Entry 8EV3 (electron microscopy, 3.00 A resolution); this record covers chains 1 and v of the 41 polymer chains in the assembly.

[Chain 1]
Molecule: 3497-nt RNA strand
Source organism: Schizosaccharomyces pombe
Sequence (3497 nucleotides; each row starts with the number of its first residue):
     1 AUUUGACCUCAAAUCAGGUAGGACUACGCGCUGAACUUAAGCAUAUCAAU
    51 AAGCGCAGGAAAAGAAAAUAACCAUGAUUCCCUCAGUAACGGCGAGUGAA
   101 GCGGGAAAAGCUCAAAUUUGAAAUCUGGCAACAUUUCUUUUGUUGUCCGA
   151 GUUGUAAUUUCAAGAAGCUGCUUUGAGUGUAGACGAUCGGUCUAAGUUCC
   201 UUGGAACAGGACGUCAGAGAGGGUGAGAACCCCGUCUUUGGUCGAUUGGA
   251 UAUGCCAUAUAAAGCGCUUUCGAAGAGUCGAGUUGUUUGGGAAUGCAGCU
   301 CUAAAUGGGUGGUAAAUUUCAUCUAAAGCUAAAUAUUGGCGAGAGACCGA
   351 UAGCGAACAAGUAGAGUGAUCGAAAGAUGAAAAGAACUUUGAAAAGAGAG
   401 UUAAAUAGUACGUGAAAUUGCUGAAAGGGAAGCAUUGGAAAUCAGUCUUA
   451 CCUGGGUGAGAUCAGUAGUCUCUUCGCGAGACUAUGCACUCUGAACCUGU
   501 GGUAGGUCAGCAUCAGUUUUCGGGGGCGGAAAAAGAAUAAGGGAAGGUGG
   551 CUUUCCGGGUUCUGCCUGGGGAGUGUUUAUAGCCCUUGUUGUAAUACGUC
   601 CACUGGGGACUGAGGACUGCGGCUUCGUGCCAAGGAUGCUGACAUAAUGG
   651 UUUUCAAUGGCCCGUCUUGAAACACGGACCAAGGAGUCUAGCAUCUAUGC
   701 GAGUGUUUGGGUGAUGAAAACCCAUCCGCGAAAUGAAAGUGAAUGCAGGU
   751 GGGAACGCCCUUGUGGCGUGCACCAUCGACCGACCCGGAAGUUUGUCAAU
   801 GGAAGGGUUUGAGUAAGAGCAUAGCUGUUGGGACCCGAAAGAUGGUGAAC
   851 UAUGCCUGAAUAGGGUGAAGCCAGAGGAAACUCUGGUGGAGGCUCGUAGA
   901 GAUUCUGACGUGCAAAUCGAUCUUCAAAUUUGGGUAUAGGGGCGAAAGAC
   951 UAAUCGAACCAUCUAGUAGCUGGUUCCUGCCGAAGUUUCCCUCAGGAUAG
  1001 CAGAAACUCAGAUCAGUUUUAUGAGGUAAAGCGAAUGAUUAGAGGUCUUG
  1051 GGGAAGGAAUUUCCUCAACCUAUUCUCAAACUUUAAAUAUGUAAGACGCC
  1101 CUUGUCGCUUAAUUGGACGUGGGCCAUCGAAUGAGAGUUUCUAGUGGGCC
  1151 AUUUUUGGUAAGCAGAACUGGCGAUGCGGGAUGAACCGAACGUGAGGUUA
  1201 AGGUGCCGGAAUGUACGCUCAUCAGACACCAGAAAAGGUGUUAGUUCAUC
  1251 UAGACAGCAGGACGGUGGCCAUGGAAGUCGGAAUCCGCUAAGGAGUGUGU
  1301 AACAACUCACCUGCCGAAUGAACUAGCCCUGAAAAUGGAUGGCGCUUAAG
  1351 CGUACUACCCAUACCUCACCGUCUGGGUUAGCUUUGAGAAGCUCAGACGA
  1401 GUAGGCAGGCGUGGAGGUUUGUGACGAAGCCUUGGGCGUGAGCCUGGGUC
  1451 GAACAGCCUCUAGUGCAGAUCUUGGUGGAAGUAGCAAAUAUUCAAAUGAG
  1501 AACUUUGAAGACUGAAGUGGGGAAAGGUUCCAUGUGAACAGCAGUUGGAC
  1551 AUGGGUUAGUCGAUCCUAAGAGAUAGGGAAGCUCCGUAUGAAAGUUGCAC
  1601 GAUUUUUCGUGCCUCCUAUCGAAAGGGAAUCCGGUUAAUAUUCCGGAACC
  1651 AGAAGGUGGAAUCAACACGGCAACGUAAAUGAAGUUGGAGACGUCGGCGG
  1701 GAGCCCUGGGAAGAGUUCUCUUUUCUUUUUAACAAACCAUUGAACUACCC
  1751 UGAAAUCGGUUUAUCCGGAGCUAGGGUAUGGUGUUUGGAAGAGUUCAGCG
  1801 CCUCAUGCUGAAUCCGGUGCGCUCUCGACGGCCCUUGAAAAUCCAACGGA
  1851 AGAAUGGACCUUCGGGUCCUUGUUUUCACAUCUGGUCGUACUCAUAACCG
  1901 CAGCAGGUCUCCAAGGUGAACAGCCUCUAGUUGAUAGAACAAUGUAGAUA
  1951 AGGGAAGUCGGCAAAAUGGAUCCGUAACUUCGGGAUAAGGAUUGGCUCUA
  2001 AGGGUUGGGUACGUUGGGCCUUGGAACCUGAACGGUUGCUGGACUGAGCG
  2051 UGGACCGAUGUCUUUUCUCGCCUUUCGGGGUGAGAAGGGAUGUUGGACCU
  2101 GCUUGGACCUUGGCGGCCGGGAAGUCCUUGGUCGGGCUUUUCUCCUUCUC
  2151 GGGGAUUAUGCUCUUACUGGCGUACGUUUAACAACCAACUUAGAACUGGU
  2201 ACGGACAAGGGGAAUCUGACUGUCUAAUUAAAACAUAGCAUUGCGAUGGC
  2251 CAGAAAGUGGUGUUGACGCAAUGUGAUUUCUGCCCAGUGCUCUGAAUGUC
  2301 AAAGUGAAGAAAUUCAACCAAGCGCGGGUAAACGGCGGGAGUAACUAUGA
  2351 CUCUCUUAAGGUAGCCAAAUGCCUCGUCAUCUAACUAGUGACGCGCAUGA
  2401 AUGGAUUAACGAGAUUCCCACUGUCCCUAUCUACUAUCUAGCGAAACCAC
  2451 AGCCUGGGGAACGGGCCAGGCAAAAUCAGCGGGGAAAGAAGACCCUGUUG
  2501 AGCUUGACUCUAGUUUGACAUUGUGAAGAGACAUAGAGGGUGUAGGAUAA
  2551 GUGGGAGUAUGUUUCGGCAUACGCCGGUGAAAUACCACUACCUUUAUCGU
  2601 UUCUUUACUUAAUCAAUGAAGCGGAAUUGGGAUUUAUUUCCCAUAUUCUA
  2651 GCGUUAAAGUUUCUUCGCGAACUGAUCCGCGUUGAUGACAUUGUCAGGUG
  2701 GGGAGUUUGGCUGGGGCGGCACAUCUGUUAAAAGAUAACGCAGGUGUCCU
  2751 AAGGGGGACUCAUCGAGAACAGAAAUCUCGAGUAGAAUAAAAGGGUAAAA
  2801 GUCCCCUUGAUUUUGAUUUUCAGUGUGAAUACAAACCAUGAAAGUGUGGC
  2851 CUAUCGAUCCUUUGUUCCCUCGAAAUUUGAGGACAGAGGUGCCAGAAAAG
  2901 UUACCACAGGGAUAACUGGCUUGUGGCAGCCAAGCGUUCAUAGCGACGUU
  2951 GCUUUUUGAUUCUUCGAUGUCGGCUCUUCCUAUCAUACCGAAGCAGAAUU
  3001 CGGUAAGCGUUGGAUUGUUCACCCACUAAUAGGGAACGUGAGCUGGGUUU
  3051 AGACCGUCGUGAGACAGGUUAGUUUUACCCUACUGAUGAAGUGUCGUCGC
  3101 AAUGGUAAUUCAACUUAGUACGAGAGGAACCGUUGAUUCAGAUCAUUGGU
  3151 AUUUGCGGCUGCCUGACAAGGCAAUGCCGCGGAGCUAUCAUCUGCCGGAU
  3201 AACGGCUGAACGCCUCUAAGCCAGAAUCCGUGCCAGAAAGCGACGAUUUU
  3251 UUGGUCCGCAUGAUUUAUAUGUAUAAAAAUAGAGGUAGGACUUGUUCCUA
  3301 CUCUCCUGUAUCGUAGAAGAUGGGCGAUGGUUGAUGAAACGGAAGUGUUU
  3351 UAUUGACUUGUCCAUGAAAUUCCAUUGAAAUCUUGUGCGGAAUCGAAUCC
  3401 AUUGCAUACGACUUUAAUGUGGAACGGGGUAUUGUAAGCAGUAGAGUAGC
  3451 CUUGUUGUUACGAUCUGCUGAGAUUAAGCCUUUGUUCCCAAGAUUUG
Unresolved in the structure: 1-2, 37-47, 92-95, 288-293, 313-318, 474-476, 552-573, 625-627, 733-748, 778-815, 848-956, 991-994, 1026-1087, 1095-1129, 1228-1231, 1250-1317, 1332-1340, 1486-1934, 1939-2436, 2472-2982, 3009-3093, 3159-3176, 3249-3268, 3290-3297, 3376-3394, 3436-3470

[Chain v]
Name: Nucleolar protein 16
Source organism: Schizosaccharomyces pombe
UniProtKB: Q9Y7Z1 (NOP16_SCHPO); residue numbers follow UniProt; this construct covers 1-209
Chain sequence (209 residues; numbered 1 to 209; the number before each row is that of its first residue):
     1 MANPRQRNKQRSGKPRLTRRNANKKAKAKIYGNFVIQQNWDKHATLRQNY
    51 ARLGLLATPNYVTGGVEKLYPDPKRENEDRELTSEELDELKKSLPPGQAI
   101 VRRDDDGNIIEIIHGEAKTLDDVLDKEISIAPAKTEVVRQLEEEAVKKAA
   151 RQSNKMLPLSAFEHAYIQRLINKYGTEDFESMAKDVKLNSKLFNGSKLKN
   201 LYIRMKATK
Unresolved in the structure: 1, 74-118, 208-209

[How chain 1 and chain v interact]
Pairs across the interface (88):
  G105(1) with Tyr61(v), hydrogen bond to the phosphate; Thr63(v), hydrogen bond to the phosphate
  A106(1) with Thr63(v), hydrogen bond to the phosphate
  C168(1) with Asn194(v), phosphate contact
  U169(1) with Glu180(v), phosphate contact; Asn194(v), hydrogen bond to the phosphate; Gly195(v), hydrogen bond to the phosphate; Ser196(v), hydrogen bond to the phosphate
  G170(1) with Ser196(v), hydrogen bond to the phosphate; Lys199(v), salt bridge to the phosphate
  U173(1) with Lys155(v), phosphate contact
  U174(1) with Lys155(v), salt bridge to the phosphate
  A183(1) with Phe34(v), sugar contact
  C184(1) with Ile30(v), hydrogen bond to the sugar; Tyr31(v), sugar contact; Gln37(v), hydrogen bond to the phosphate
  G185(1) with Lys29(v), sugar contact; Ile30(v), phosphate contact; Tyr31(v), sugar contact; Gln37(v), hydrogen bond to the phosphate
  A186(1) with Lys29(v), salt bridge to the phosphate
  U187(1) with Arg19(v), hydrogen bond to the phosphate
  C188(1) with Arg19(v), salt bridge to the phosphate; Asn21(v), phosphate contact
  U239(1) with Ala26(v), sugar contact; His43(v), base contact
  G240(1) with Lys29(v), salt bridge to the phosphate
  A250(1) with Gly32(v), hydrogen bond to the sugar
  U251(1) with Lys148(v), phosphate contact
  A252(1) with Lys148(v), salt bridge to the phosphate; Arg151(v), salt bridge to the phosphate
  U253(1) with Arg151(v), salt bridge to the phosphate
  A259(1) with Leu157(v), base contact
  U260(1) with Ser160(v), hydrogen bond to the phosphate; Phe162(v), stacking on the base; Glu163(v), phosphate contact; Lys191(v), hydrogen bond to the base
  A261(1) with Phe193(v), phosphate contact; Lys197(v), salt bridge to the phosphate
  G338(1) with Asn3(v), hydrogen bond to the phosphate
  G339(1) with Asn3(v), hydrogen bond to the phosphate; Arg5(v), hydrogen bond to the phosphate; Gln6(v), hydrogen bond to the phosphate
  C340(1) with Arg5(v), phosphate contact; Gln6(v), hydrogen bond to the phosphate; Lys9(v), salt bridge to the phosphate; Leu17(v), phosphate contact
  G341(1) with Lys9(v), salt bridge to the phosphate; Arg16(v), salt bridge to the phosphate; Leu17(v), hydrogen bond to the phosphate; Thr18(v), hydrogen bond to the phosphate; Arg19(v), hydrogen bond to the sugar
  A342(1) with Arg16(v), salt bridge to the phosphate; Thr18(v), hydrogen bond to the phosphate; Arg20(v), phosphate contact; Ala22(v), sugar contact
  G343(1) with Arg20(v), salt bridge to the phosphate
  C354(1) with Ala2(v), base contact
  A356(1) with Ala2(v), hydrogen bond to the base; Arg7(v), base contact
  A360(1) with Arg7(v), salt bridge to the phosphate; Arg11(v), phosphate contact
  G361(1) with Arg7(v), salt bridge to the phosphate; Arg11(v), salt bridge to the phosphate
  G709(1) with Thr63(v), hydrogen bond to the base; Gly64(v), base contact
  G710(1) with Val62(v), sugar contact; Thr63(v), hydrogen bond to the sugar; Gly64(v), base contact; Gly65(v), base contact
  G711(1) with Arg47(v), salt bridge to the phosphate; Gly65(v), sugar contact; Glu67(v), hydrogen bond to the sugar
  U712(1) with Thr45(v), hydrogen bond to the phosphate; Arg47(v), phosphate contact; Gln48(v), phosphate contact; Glu67(v), sugar contact
  G713(1) with Thr45(v), phosphate contact
  A714(1) with Lys25(v), phosphate contact; His43(v), stacking on the base
  U715(1) with Lys25(v), salt bridge to the phosphate
  A717(1) with Lys25(v), hydrogen bond to the sugar
  C723(1) with Gly64(v), base contact; Gly65(v), hydrogen bond to the base
  A724(1) with Val62(v), sugar contact; Thr63(v), base contact; Gly64(v), sugar contact; Gly65(v), sugar contact
Also at the interface, not in a pair above, chain 1 (46 interface residues in all): C24, G248, G249, C722
Also at the interface, not in a pair above, chain v (50 interface residues in all): Asn23, Lys42, Val66

[Summary]
46 residues of chain 1 and 50 residues of chain v are in contact; the contacts include 30 hydrogen bonds, 19
salt bridges and 2 aromatic stacking contacts. Among the polar pairs are U260(1)-Lys191(v), A356(1)-Ala2(v)
and G709(1)-Thr63(v).
Chain 1 is a 3497-nt RNA strand and chain v is Nucleolar protein 16, both from Schizosaccharomyces pombe; the
structure, Ytm1 associated 60S nascent ribosome (-Fkbp39) State 1B, was determined by electron microscopy
together with 8ESQ, 8ESR, 8ETC, 8ETG, 8ETH, 8ETI and 3 further entries from the same study.
